PDB entry 5Z46 | X-ray diffraction, 2.00 A resolution | chain A

[Chain A]
Protein: AmbP1
Organism: Fischerella ambigua UTEX 1903
Reference sequence: V5TDZ4 (V5TDZ4_9CYAN); residue numbers follow UniProt; this construct covers 1-309
Amino-acid sequence (309 residues; row label = number of the first residue in the row):
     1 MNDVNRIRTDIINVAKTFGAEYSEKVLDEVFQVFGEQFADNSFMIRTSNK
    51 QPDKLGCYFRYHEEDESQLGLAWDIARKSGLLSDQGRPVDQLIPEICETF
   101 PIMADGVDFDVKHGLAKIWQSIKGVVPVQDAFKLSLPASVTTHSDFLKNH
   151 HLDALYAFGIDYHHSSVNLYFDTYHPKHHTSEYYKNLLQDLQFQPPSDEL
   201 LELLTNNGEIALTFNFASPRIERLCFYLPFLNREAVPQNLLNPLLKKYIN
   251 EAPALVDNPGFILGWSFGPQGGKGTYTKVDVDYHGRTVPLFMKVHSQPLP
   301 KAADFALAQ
Unresolved in the structure: 291-309
Bound ions: Mg2+ site 1: Asn-41, Glu-63, Asp-65; Mg2+ site 2: Thr-173, Asn-207, Gly-208, Glu-209

[In short]
Asn-41, Glu-63 and Asp-65 coordinate Mg2+ site 1. The Mg2+ site 2 is built by Thr-173, Asn-207, Gly-208 and
Glu-209.
Chain A is AmbP1 (Fischerella ambigua UTEX 1903); the structure, Crystal structure of prenyltransferase AmbP1
pH8 complexed with GSPP and cis-indolyl vinyl isonitrile, was determined by X-ray diffraction, deposited
together with 5YK9, 5Z43 and 5Z44.
